Entry 7L8X (electron microscopy, 3.00 A resolution); this record covers chains B and D of the 8 polymer chains in the assembly.

== Chain B (and D) ==
Molecule: BG505 SOSIP.v5.2 N241/N289 - gp41
Organism: Human immunodeficiency virus 1
Notes: chain D of this document is another copy of the same molecule, construct and numbering; everything in this record applies to it too
Sequence (145 residues; row label = number of the first residue in the row):
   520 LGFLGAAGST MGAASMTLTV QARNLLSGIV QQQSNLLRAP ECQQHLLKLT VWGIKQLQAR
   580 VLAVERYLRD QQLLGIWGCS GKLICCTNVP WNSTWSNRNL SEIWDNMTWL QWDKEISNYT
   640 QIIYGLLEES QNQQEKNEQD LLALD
Cystine bridges: Cys598-Cys604
Glycans and other covalent adducts: N-acetylglucosamine (NAG) linked to Asn611, Asn618, Asn637
What the authors report for this chain:
  - conformationally variable residues (loop rearrangement): Glu560 to Lys567

== How chain B and chain D interact ==
Contacting residue pairs (40):
  Thr569(B) with Leu568(D)
  Val570(B) with Leu566(D); Leu568(D)
  Ile573(B) with Leu566(D); Lys567(D); Leu568(D), hydrophobic; Ile573(D), hydrophobic
  Lys574(B) with Leu565(D); Leu566(D)
  Leu576(B) with Leu576(D), hydrophobic
  Gln577(B) with Leu566(D); Leu576(D); Arg579(D)
  Val580(B) with Leu576(D), hydrophobic
  Leu581(B) with Arg579(D)
  Glu584(B) with Arg579(D), salt bridge
  Leu587(B) with Leu545(D), hydrophobic; Val583(D), hydrophobic; Leu587(D), hydrophobic
  Arg588(B) with Leu545(D); Ser546(D), hydrogen bond (side chain-backbone)
  Gln591(B) with Ala541(D); Leu545(D); Tyr586(D), hydrogen bond
  Gly594(B) with Gly600(D)
  Ile595(B) with Thr538(D)
  Glu647(B) with Thr538(D), hydrogen bond; Arg542(D), salt bridge
  Asn651(B) with Ser534(D); Met535(D); Thr538(D); Leu602(D)
  Glu654(B) with Lys601(D); Leu602(D), hydrogen bond (side chain-backbone); Ile603(D), hydrogen bond (side chain-backbone)
  Lys655(B) with Met535(D); Ile603(D)
  Glu657(B) with Lys601(D), salt bridge
  Gln658(B) with Ile603(D)
  Leu661(B) with Cys605(D), hydrophobic
Other interface residues (no listed pair), chain B (23 interface residues in all): Val583, Gln652
Other interface residues (no listed pair), chain D (25 interface residues in all): Leu537, Val539, Val580

== Overview ==
23 residues of chain B face 25 of chain D across their interface, with 5 hydrogen bonds and 3 salt bridges.
Polar contacts include Glu584(B)-Arg579(D), Glu647(B)-Arg542(D) and Glu657(B)-Lys601(D). Covalently linked
N-acetylglucosamine: at Asn611(B), Asn618(B) and Asn637(B). From the paper: conformational variability at
Glu560(B).
Chain B and chain D are both BG505 SOSIP.v5.2 N241/N289 - gp41 (Human immunodeficiency virus 1); the
structure, BG505 SOSIP.v5.2 N241/N289 in complex with the polyclonal Fab pAbC-4 from animal Rh.33311 (Wk26
time point), was determined by electron microscopy, deposited together with 7L7T, 7L7U, 7L85, 7L86, 7L87, 7L88
and 15 further entries.
